Entry 7NGC (electron microscopy, 7.50 A resolution (low resolution: residue-level contacts below are approximate; hydrogen-bond / salt-bridge calls are withheld)); this record covers chains A and G of the 7 polymer chains in the assembly.

Chain A:
Molecule: Lon protease homolog, mitochondrial
Source organism: Homo sapiens
Notes: EC 3.4.21.53
Reference sequence: P36776 (LONM_HUMAN); numbering as in UniProt (aligned over 123-948)
Amino-acid sequence (853 residues; each row starts with the number of its first residue):
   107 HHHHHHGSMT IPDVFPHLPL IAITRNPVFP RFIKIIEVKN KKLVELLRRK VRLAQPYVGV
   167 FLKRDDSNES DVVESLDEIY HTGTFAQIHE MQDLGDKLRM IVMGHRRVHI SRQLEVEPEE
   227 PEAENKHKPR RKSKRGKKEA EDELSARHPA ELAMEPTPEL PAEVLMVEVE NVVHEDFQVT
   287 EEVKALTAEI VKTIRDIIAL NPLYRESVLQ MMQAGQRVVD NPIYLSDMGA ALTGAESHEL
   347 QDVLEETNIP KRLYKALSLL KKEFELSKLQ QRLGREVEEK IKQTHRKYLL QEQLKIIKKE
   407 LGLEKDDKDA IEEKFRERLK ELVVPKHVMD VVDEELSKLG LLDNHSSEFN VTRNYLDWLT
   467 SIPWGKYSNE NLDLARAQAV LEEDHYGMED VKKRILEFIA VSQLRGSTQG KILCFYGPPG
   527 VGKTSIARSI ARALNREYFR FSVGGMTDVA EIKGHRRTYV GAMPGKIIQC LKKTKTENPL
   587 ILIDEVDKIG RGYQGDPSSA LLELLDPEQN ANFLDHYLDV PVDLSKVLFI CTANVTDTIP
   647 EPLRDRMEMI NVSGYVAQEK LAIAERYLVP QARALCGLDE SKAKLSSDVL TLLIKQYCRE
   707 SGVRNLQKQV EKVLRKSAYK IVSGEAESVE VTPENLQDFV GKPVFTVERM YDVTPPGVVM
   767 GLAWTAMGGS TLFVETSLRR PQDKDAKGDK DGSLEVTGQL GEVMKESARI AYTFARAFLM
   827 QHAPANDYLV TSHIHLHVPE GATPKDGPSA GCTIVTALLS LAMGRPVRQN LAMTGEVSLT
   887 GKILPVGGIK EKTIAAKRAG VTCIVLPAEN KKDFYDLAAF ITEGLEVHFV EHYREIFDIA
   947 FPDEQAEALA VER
Not modelled in the structure: 107-122, 222-271, 949-959
Differences from the reference sequence: expression tag (107-122, 949-959)
Swiss-Prot annotation at these positions:
  - active site: S855, K898
  - binding site (ATP): G523 to T530
  - natural variant: E476 (E476A: In CODASS), S631 (S631Y: In CODASS), A670 (A670V: In CODASS), R672 (R672C: In CODASS), P676 (P676S: In CODASS), R679 (R679H: In CODASS), R721 (R721G: In CODASS), A724 (A724V: In CODASS), P749 (P749S: In CODASS), G767 (G767E: In CODASS), I927 (deletion: In CODASS)
  - mutagenesis: K529 (K529R: Abolishes ATPase activity, and presumably ATP-driven protein unfolding, but does not block access to the proteolytic active site or prevent a substrate from binding to it), W770 (W770A: Has low basal, but normal stimulated ATPase activity, and retains peptidase activity; W770P: Has normal basal, but low stimulated ATPase activity, and abolishes peptidase activity), S855 (S855A: Lacks both ATPase and protease activity, but retains DNA binding activity), T880 (T880V: Enhances the basal, but not the stimulated ATPase activity), G893 (G893A: Has low basal, but normal stimulated ATPase activity, and retains peptidase activity; G893P: Has normal basal, but low stimulated ATPase activity, and abolishes peptidase activity), G894 (G894A/S: Enhances the basal, but not the stimulated ATPase activity, and retains peptidase activity; G894P: Enhances the basal, but not the stimulated ATPase activity, and abolishes peptidase activity)
Ion coordination: Mg2+: T530 (together with ATP-gamma-S)
Ligand contacts: ATP-gamma-S (AGS; phosphothiophosphoric acid-adenylate ester): D490, H491, Y492, M494, P524, P525, G526, V527, G528, K529, T530, S531, E591, Y661, I669, Y673, R710
Reported in the primary citation:
  - mutagenesis - K529R, E591Q, T803V, E812A, S855A: abolished catalytic activity (proteolytic activity)
  - mutagenesis - S855A: unchanged catalytic activity (ATPase activity)
  - catalytic residues: T803, H841, H843, S855
  - catalytic residues: E801, R815, K898 (proposed by the authors, not directly observed)
  - mutagenesis - T803V: decreased catalytic activity on ATPase
  - mutagenesis - H841F, H843F: abolished catalytic activity on proteolytically
  - mutagenesis - E801A: decreased catalytic activity (protease activity)
  - mutagenesis - E801A, E812A: decreased catalytic activity (ATPase activity)
  - mutagenesis - K529R, E591Q: abolished catalytic activity on ATPase

Chain G:
Molecule: substrate protein
Source organism: Homo sapiens
Amino-acid sequence (55 residues; each row starts with the number of its first residue; X marks 55 residues of unknown identity (built as UNK)):
    59 XXXXXXXXXX XXXXXXXXXX XXXXXXXXXX XXXXXXXXXX XXXXXXXXXX XXXXX
Not modelled in the structure: 88-113

Chain A / chain G interface:
Interface residues of chain A (facing chain G), 5 residues: S453, T564, Y565, V566, Y599

In short:
No residue of chain A is in contact with chain G. Chain A binds ATP-gamma-S. The paper reports catalytic
residues T803(A), H841(A) and H843(A) among others; K529R, E591Q and T803V of chain A, among others, abolish
catalytic activity (proteolytic activity); 8 substitutions were tested in all.
Here chain A is Lon protease homolog, mitochondrial and chain G is substrate protein, both from Homo sapiens.
Entry 7NGC (P2a-state of wild type human mitochondrial LONP1 protease with bound substrate protein and in
presence of ...) was determined by electron microscopy (same publication as 7NFY, 7NG4, 7NG5 and 7NGF).
